9MN7 - chains E and N of the 5 polymer chains in the assembly; structure by electron microscopy, 2.65 A resolution.

[Chain E]
Protein: DNA-directed RNA polymerase, mitochondrial
Organism: Homo sapiens
Notes: EC 2.7.7.6
Reference sequence: O00411 (RPOM_HUMAN); residues 1-1230 here = UniProt positions 1-1230
Sequence (1230 residues; row label = number of the first residue in the row):
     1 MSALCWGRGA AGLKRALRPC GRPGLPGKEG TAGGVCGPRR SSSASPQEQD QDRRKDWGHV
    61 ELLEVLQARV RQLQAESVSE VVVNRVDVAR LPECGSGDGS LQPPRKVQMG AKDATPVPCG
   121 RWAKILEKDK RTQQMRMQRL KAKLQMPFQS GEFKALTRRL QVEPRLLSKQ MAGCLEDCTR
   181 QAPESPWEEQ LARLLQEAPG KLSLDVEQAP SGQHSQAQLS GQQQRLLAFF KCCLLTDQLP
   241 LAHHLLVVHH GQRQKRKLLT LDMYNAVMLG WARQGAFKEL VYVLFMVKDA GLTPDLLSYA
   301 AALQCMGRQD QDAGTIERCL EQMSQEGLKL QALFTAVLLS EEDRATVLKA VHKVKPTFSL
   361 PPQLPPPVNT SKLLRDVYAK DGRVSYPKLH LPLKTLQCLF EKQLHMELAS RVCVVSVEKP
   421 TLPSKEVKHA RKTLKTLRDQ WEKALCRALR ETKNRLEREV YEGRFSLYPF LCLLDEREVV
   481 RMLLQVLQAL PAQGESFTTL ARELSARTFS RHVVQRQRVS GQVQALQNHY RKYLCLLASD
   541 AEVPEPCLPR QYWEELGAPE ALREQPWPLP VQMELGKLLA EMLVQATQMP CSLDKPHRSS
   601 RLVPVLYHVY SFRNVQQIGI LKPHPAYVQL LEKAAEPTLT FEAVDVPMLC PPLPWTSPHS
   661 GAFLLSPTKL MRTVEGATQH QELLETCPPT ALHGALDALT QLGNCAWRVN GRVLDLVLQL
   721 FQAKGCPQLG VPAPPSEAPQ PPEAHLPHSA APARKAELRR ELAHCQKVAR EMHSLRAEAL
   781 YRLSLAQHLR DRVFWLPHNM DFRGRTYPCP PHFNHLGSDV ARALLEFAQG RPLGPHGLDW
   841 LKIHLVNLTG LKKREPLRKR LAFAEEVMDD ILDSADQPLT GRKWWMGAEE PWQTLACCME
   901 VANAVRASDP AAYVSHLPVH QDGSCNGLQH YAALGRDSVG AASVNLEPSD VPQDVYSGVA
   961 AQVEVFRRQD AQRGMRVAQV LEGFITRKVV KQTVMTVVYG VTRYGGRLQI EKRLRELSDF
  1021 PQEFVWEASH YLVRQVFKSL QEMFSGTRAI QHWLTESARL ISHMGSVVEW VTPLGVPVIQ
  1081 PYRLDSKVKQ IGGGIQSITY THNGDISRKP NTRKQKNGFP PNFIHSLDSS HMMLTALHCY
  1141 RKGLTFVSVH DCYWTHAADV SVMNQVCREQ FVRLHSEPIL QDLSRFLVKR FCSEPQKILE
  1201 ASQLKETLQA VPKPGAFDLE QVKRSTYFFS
Unresolved in the structure: 1-217, 741-756
Metal / ion sites: Mg2+: Asp922, Gly923, Asp1151 (together with ATP)
Residues lining bound ligands: ATP (adenosine-5'-triphosphate): Arg805, Asp922, Gly923, Ser924, Cys925, Asn926, Gly927, Tyr956, Arg987, Lys991, Met995, Thr996, Tyr999, Ile1124, His1125, Asp1128, Asp1151
Swiss-Prot annotation at these positions:
  - active site: Asp922, Lys991, Asp1151
  - natural variant: Gln149 to Ser1230 (deletion: In COXPD55), His250 (H250D: In COXPD55), Pro566 (P566S: In COXPD55), Ser611 (S611F: In COXPD55), Phe641 (F641L: In COXPD55), Pro742 to Pro747 (deletion: In COXPD55), Pro810 (P810S: In COXPD55; uncertain significance), Asp870 (D870N: In COXPD55; uncertain significance), Cys925 to Ser1230 (deletion: In COXPD55), Arg1013 (R1013C: In COXPD55), Ser1193 (S1193F: In COXPD55)

[Chain N]
Molecule: Non-Template Strand DNA
Sequence (66 nucleotides; row label = number of the first residue in the row; numbers below 1 keep their minus sign (DG-4 is residue -4)):
    -4 GTGTTAGTTA GGGAGTGACT GTTAAAAGTG CATACCGCCA AGAGAAAAGA AAACCCAATT
    56 GTGGCC
Unresolved in the structure: -4 to 22, 53-61

[Chain E / chain N interface]
Contacting residue pairs (16):
  Phe612(E) - DG37(N)  base contact
  Phe612(E) - DG39(N)  base contact
  Arg613(E) - DG39(N)  hydrogen bond to the base
  Asn614(E) - DG39(N)  phosphate contact
  Asn614(E) - DA40(N)  phosphate contact
  Val615(E) - DA36(N)  base contact
  Val615(E) - DA38(N)  sugar contact
  Tyr1004(E) - DA46(N)  base contact
  Trp1026(E) - DG44(N)  stacking on the base
  Trp1026(E) - DA45(N)  base contact
  Glu1027(E) - DG44(N)  hydrogen bond to the base
  Glu1027(E) - DA45(N)  hydrogen bond to the base
  His1030(E) - DA45(N)  sugar contact
  His1030(E) - DA46(N)  salt bridge to the phosphate
  Arg1113(E) - DC49(N)  hydrogen bond to the sugar
  Lys1116(E) - DC49(N)  salt bridge to the phosphate
Other interface residues (no listed pair), chain E (12 interface residues in all): Arg1003, Thr1112
Other interface residues (no listed pair), chain N (11 interface residues in all): DA48, DC50

[Summary]
The interface between chain E and chain N involves 12 residues on one side and 11 on the other, with 4
hydrogen bonds, 2 salt bridges and 1 aromatic stacking contact. Polar contacts include Arg613(E)-DG39(N),
Glu1027(E)-DG44(N) and Glu1027(E)-DA45(N). Bound to chain E: ATP.
Chain E is DNA-directed RNA polymerase, mitochondrial (Homo sapiens) and chain N is Non-Template Strand DNA;
the structure, Structure of the human mitochondrial late-stage transcription initiation complex, IC8, was
determined by electron microscopy, deposited together with 9MN4, 9MN5, 9MN6, 9MN8, 9MN9 and 9MNA.
